PDB entry 6VPA | X-ray diffraction, 1.50 A resolution | chain A

Chain A:
Molecule: Scabin
Source organism: Streptomyces scabiei (strain 87.22)
UniProtKB: C9Z6T8 (C9Z6T8_STRSW); residues 29-200 here = UniProt positions 29-200
Chain sequence (195 residues; row label = number of the first residue in the row):
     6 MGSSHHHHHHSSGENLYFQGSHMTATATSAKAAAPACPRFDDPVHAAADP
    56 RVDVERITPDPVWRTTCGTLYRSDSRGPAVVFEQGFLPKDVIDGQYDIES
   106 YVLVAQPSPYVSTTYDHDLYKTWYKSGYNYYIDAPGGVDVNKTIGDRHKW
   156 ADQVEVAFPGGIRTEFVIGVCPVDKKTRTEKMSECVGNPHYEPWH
Not modelled in the structure: 6-37
Construct notes: expression tag (6-28); engineered mutation Ala110 (Asn in C9Z6T8)
Disulfide bonds: Cys42-Cys72, Cys176-Cys190
Reported in the primary citation:
  - mutagenesis - L108G, S117A, Y129A, Y129E (21% of WT activity), K154A, W155A, R183A: decreased catalytic activity
  - mutagenesis - W68A, R77A: decreased stability
  - mutagenesis - Q158A/E160A (313-fold): decreased catalytic activity on GH
  - mutagenesis - Q158A/E160A (930-fold): decreased catalytic activity on transferase
  - mutagenesis - K130A: unchanged catalytic activity (GH activity)
  - mutagenesis - K130A: decreased catalytic activity (ADP-ribosyltransferase activity)
  - catalytic residues: Trp128
  - catalytic residues: Gln158, Glu160 (proposed by the authors, not directly observed)

Overview:
From the paper: catalytic residues Trp128, Gln158 and Glu160; L108G, S117A and Y129A, among others, reduce
catalytic activity; 11 substitutions were tested in all.
Chain A is Scabin (Streptomyces scabiei (strain 87.22)); the structure, Scabin (N110A) toxin from Streptomyces
scabies, was determined by X-ray diffraction, deposited together with 6VUV, 6VV4 and 6VVF.
